5VHH - chains E and F of the 19 polymer chains in the assembly; structure by electron microscopy, 6.10 A resolution (low resolution: residue-level contacts below are approximate; hydrogen-bond / salt-bridge calls are withheld).

[Chain E]
Name: 26S proteasome regulatory subunit 10B
Organism: Homo sapiens
UniProtKB: P62333 (PRS10_HUMAN); residues 11-389 here = UniProt positions 11-389
Amino-acid sequence (379 residues; numbered 11 to 389; the number before each row is that of its first residue):
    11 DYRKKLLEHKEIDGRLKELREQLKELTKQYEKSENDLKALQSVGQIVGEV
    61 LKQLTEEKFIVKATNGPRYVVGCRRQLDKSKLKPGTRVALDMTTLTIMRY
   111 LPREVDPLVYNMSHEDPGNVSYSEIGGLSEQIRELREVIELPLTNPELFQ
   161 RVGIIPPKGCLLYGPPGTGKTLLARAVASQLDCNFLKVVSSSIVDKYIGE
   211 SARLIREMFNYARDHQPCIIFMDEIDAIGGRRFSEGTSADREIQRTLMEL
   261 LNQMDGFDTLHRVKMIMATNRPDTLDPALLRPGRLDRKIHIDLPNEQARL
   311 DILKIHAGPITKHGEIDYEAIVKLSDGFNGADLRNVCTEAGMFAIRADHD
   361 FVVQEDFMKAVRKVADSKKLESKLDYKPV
Unresolved in the structure: 140-167, 384-389
Curated features (UniProtKB/Swiss-Prot):
  - binding site (ATP): G174 to T181
  - modified residue: K72 (N6-acetyllysine), K206 (N6-acetyllysine), S244 (Phosphoserine)

[Chain F]
Name: 26S proteasome regulatory subunit 6A
Organism: Homo sapiens
UniProtKB: P17980 (PRS6A_HUMAN); numbering as in UniProt (aligned over 53-432)
Amino-acid sequence (380 residues; numbered 53 to 432; the number before each row is that of its first residue):
    53 KIMKSEVLRVTHELQAMKDKIKENSEKIKVNKTLPYLVSNVIELLDVDPN
   103 DQEEDGANIDLDSQRKGKCAVIKTSTRQTYFLPVIGLVDAEKLKPGDLVG
   153 VNKDSYLILETLPTEYDSRVKAMEVDERPTEQYSDIGGLDKQIQELVEAI
   203 VLPMNHKEKFENLGIQPPKGVLMYGPPGTGKTLLARACAAQTKATFLKLA
   253 GPQLVQMFIGDGAKLVRDAFALAKEKAPSIIFIDELDAIGTKRFDSEKAG
   303 DREVQRTMLELLNQLDGFQPNTQVKVIAATNRVDILDPALLRSGRLDRKI
   353 EFPMPNEEARARIMQIHSRKMNVSPDVNYEELARCTDDFNGAQCKAVCVE
   403 AGMIALRRGATELTHEDYMEGILEVQAKKK
Unresolved in the structure: 102-115, 297-299, 429-432
Curated features (UniProtKB/Swiss-Prot):
  - binding site (ATP): G227 to T234
  - modified residue: S376 (Phosphoserine)

[Chain E / chain F interface]
Contacting residue pairs - 90 pairs, chain E then chain F:
  D23(E) - K53(F)
  D23(E) - K56(F)
  L26(E) - K56(F)
  R30(E) - V59(F)
  L33(E) - L66(F)
  L33(E) - K70(F)
  L36(E) - K70(F)
  T37(E) - L66(F)
  T37(E) - K70(F)
  E41(E) - M69(F)
  E44(E) - M69(F)
  E44(E) - I73(F)
  E44(E) - N76(F)
  D46(E) - G138(F)
  L47(E) - N76(F)
  L47(E) - K79(F)
  L47(E) - I80(F)
  L47(E) - K84(F)
  L50(E) - I137(F)
  L50(E) - G138(F)
  L50(E) - L159(F)
  V53(E) - S157(F)
  G54(E) - S157(F)
  Q55(E) - Y132(F)
  Q55(E) - F133(F)
  I56(E) - T131(F)
  I56(E) - Y132(F)
  I56(E) - F133(F)
  V57(E) - T131(F)
  V57(E) - Y132(F)
  V57(E) - F133(F)
  T74(E) - T131(F)
  A99(E) - F133(F)
  R109(E) - D98(F)
  R109(E) - C121(F)
  R109(E) - F133(F)
  R109(E) - P135(F)
  Y110(E) - D98(F)
  Y110(E) - V99(F)
  L111(E) - F133(F)
  P112(E) - L96(F)
  P112(E) - D98(F)
  E114(E) - L96(F)
  V119(E) - E95(F)
  Y120(E) - P147(F)
  H124(E) - F320(F)
  D126(E) - Q321(F)
  P127(E) - Q321(F)
  T181(E) - D318(F)
  R185(E) - D318(F)
  R185(E) - G319(F)
  R185(E) - R344(F)
  V199(E) - N315(F)
  S200(E) - L311(F)
  S201(E) - Q307(F)
  S201(E) - R308(F)
  S201(E) - L311(F)
  V204(E) - R304(F)
  V204(E) - R308(F)
  K206(E) - I261(F)
  K206(E) - K300(F)
  K206(E) - E305(F)
  K206(E) - R308(F)
  E234(E) - L311(F)
  S248(E) - K300(F)
  A249(E) - K300(F)
  D250(E) - F296(F)
  E252(E) - R304(F)
  P319(E) - N214(F)
  P319(E) - L215(F)
  P319(E) - G216(F)
  I320(E) - L215(F)
  T321(E) - N214(F)
  T321(E) - L215(F)
  D342(E) - D349(F)
  R344(E) - Q218(F)
  N345(E) - S345(F)
  N345(E) - D349(F)
  T348(E) - I217(F)
  E349(E) - E197(F)
  E349(E) - R350(F)
  M352(E) - R350(F)
  I355(E) - K211(F)
  I355(E) - L215(F)
  R356(E) - Q196(F)
  R356(E) - E200(F)
  D360(E) - K211(F)
  D360(E) - L215(F)
  K378(E) - D349(F)
  E381(E) - K351(F)
Other interface residues (no listed pair), chain E (69 interface residues in all): H19, L29, Q39, Y40, A49, S52, N75, R97, D116, D205, D233, I253, N280, R281, V362
Other interface residues (no listed pair), chain F (68 interface residues in all): T63, I94, L97, K120, V123, R129, Q130, L139, V140, I160, L204, E213, F260, G262, E312, A341

[In short]
69 residues of chain E and 68 residues of chain F are in contact. UniProt lists 8 ATP-binding residues on
chain E; 8 ATP-binding residues on chain F.
Here chain E is 26S proteasome regulatory subunit 10B and chain F is 26S proteasome regulatory subunit 6A,
both from Homo sapiens. Entry 5VHH (Conformational Landscape of the p28-Bound Human Proteasome Regulatory
Particle) was determined by electron microscopy together with 5VGZ, 5VHF, 5VHI, 5VHJ, 5VHM, 5VHN and 5 further
entries from the same study.
